PDB entry 4USH | X-ray diffraction, 1.60 A resolution | chains B and C of the 3 polymer chains in the assembly

Chain B (and C):
Protein: Nitrogen regulatory protein pii
From: Chlamydomonas reinhardtii
Notes: chain C of this document is another copy of the same molecule, construct and numbering; everything in this record applies to it too
UniProtKB: A8JI83 (A8JI83_CHLRE); residues 2-144 here correspond to UniProt positions 63-205 (UniProt number = residue number + 61)
Sequence (154 residues; numbered 1 to 154; the number before each row is that of its first residue):
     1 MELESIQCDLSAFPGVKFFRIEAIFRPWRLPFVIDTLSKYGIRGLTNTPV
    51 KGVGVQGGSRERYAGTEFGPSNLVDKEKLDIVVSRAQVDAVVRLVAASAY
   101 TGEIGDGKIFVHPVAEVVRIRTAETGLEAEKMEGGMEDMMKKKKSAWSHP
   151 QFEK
Not modelled in the structure: 1-5, 53-67, 125-154 (chain C: 1-8, 55-67, 128-154)
Sequence notes: expression tag (1, 145-154)

How chain B and chain C interact:
Contacting residue pairs (50):
  Gly15(B) - Ala12(C)
  Val16(B) - Phe13(C)  hydrophobic
  Arg20(B) - Arg20(C)
  Pro31(B) - Phe68(C)  hydrophobic
  Phe32(B) - Phe68(C)  hydrophobic
  Ile34(B) - Val53(C)  hydrophobic
  Ile34(B) - Ser71(C)
  Asp35(B) - Phe68(C)
  Asp35(B) - Gly69(C)  hydrogen bond (side chain-backbone)
  Leu45(B) - Lys51(C)
  Leu45(B) - Gly52(C)
  Leu45(B) - Val53(C)  hydrogen bond (backbone-backbone)
  Thr46(B) - Ile24(C)
  Thr46(B) - Val50(C)
  Thr46(B) - Lys51(C)
  Asn47(B) - Val50(C)
  Asn47(B) - Lys51(C)  hydrogen bond (backbone-backbone)
  Thr48(B) - Val50(C)
  Pro49(B) - Lys51(C)
  Val82(B) - Phe110(C)  hydrophobic
  Pro113(B) - Pro113(C)
  Val114(B) - Val111(C)
  Val114(B) - His112(C)
  Ala115(B) - Asp9(C)
  Ala115(B) - Leu10(C)  hydrophobic
  Ala115(B) - Phe13(C)  hydrophobic
  Ala115(B) - Val111(C)  hydrogen bond (backbone-backbone)
  Glu116(B) - Asp9(C)  hydrogen bond (side chain-backbone)
  Glu116(B) - Leu10(C)
  Glu116(B) - Phe110(C)
  Glu116(B) - Val111(C)  hydrogen bond (backbone-backbone)
  Val117(B) - Lys108(C)
  Val117(B) - Ile109(C)
  Val117(B) - Phe110(C)  hydrophobic
  Val118(B) - Lys108(C)
  Val118(B) - Ile109(C)  hydrogen bond (backbone-backbone)
  Arg119(B) - Gly107(C)
  Ile120(B) - Ala96(C)
  Ile120(B) - Ala99(C)  hydrophobic
  Ile120(B) - Tyr100(C)
  Ile120(B) - Asp106(C)
  Ile120(B) - Gly107(C)  hydrogen bond (backbone-backbone)
  Ile120(B) - Lys108(C)
  Ile120(B) - Ile109(C)  hydrophobic
  Arg121(B) - Tyr100(C)
  Arg121(B) - Gly102(C)
  Arg121(B) - Glu103(C)
  Arg121(B) - Ile104(C)
  Arg121(B) - Asp106(C)
  Ala123(B) - Ala96(C)  hydrophobic
Interface residues without a listed pair, chain B (25 interface residues in all): Pro14, Lys39
Interface residues without a listed pair, chain C (35 interface residues in all): Phe19, Phe25, Thr48, Pro49, Leu73, Val88, Asp89, Val92

In short:
The interface between chain B and chain C involves 25 residues on one side and 35 on the other; the contacts
include 8 hydrogen bonds. Polar contacts include Asp35(B)-Gly69(C), Glu116(B)-Asp9(C) and Leu45(B)-Val53(C).
Chain B and chain C are both Nitrogen regulatory protein pii (Chlamydomonas reinhardtii); the structure,
Nitrogen regulatory protein PII from Chlamydomonas reinhardtii in unliganded state, was determined by X-ray
diffraction together with 4USI and 4USJ from the same study.
